8FMS - chains A and C of the 3 polymer chains in the assembly; structure by X-ray diffraction, 3.44 A resolution.

== Chain A ==
Protein: Troponin C, slow skeletal and cardiac muscles
Organism: Homo sapiens
Reference sequence: P63316 (TNNC1_HUMAN); residues 1-161 here = UniProt positions 1-161
Chain sequence (164 residues; each row starts with the number of its first residue; numbers below 1 keep their minus sign (Gln-2 is residue -2)):
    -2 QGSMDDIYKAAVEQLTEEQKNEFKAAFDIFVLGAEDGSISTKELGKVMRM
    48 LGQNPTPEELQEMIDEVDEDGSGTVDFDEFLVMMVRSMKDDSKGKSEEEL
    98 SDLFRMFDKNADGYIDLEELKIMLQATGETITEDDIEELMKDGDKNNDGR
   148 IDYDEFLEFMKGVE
Disordered / not traced: -2 to 0, 86-90
Differences from the reference sequence: expression tag (-2 to 0); conflict Ser35 (Cys in P63316), Ser84 (Cys in P63316), Glu115 (Asp in P63316)
Metal / ion sites: Ca2+ site 1: Asp65, Asp67, Thr71, Glu76; Ca2+ site 2: Asp105, Asn107, Asp109, Tyr111, Glu116; Ca2+ site 3: Asp141, Asn143, Asp145, Arg147, Glu152
UniProt features mapped onto this chain:
  - binding site (Ca(2+)): Asp65, Asp67, Ser69, Thr71, Glu76, Asp105, Asn107, Asp109, Tyr111, Glu116, Asp141, Asn143, Asp145, Arg147, Glu152
  - modified residue: Met1 (N-acetylmethionine), Ser98 (Phosphoserine)
  - natural variant: Ala8 (A8V: In CMH13), Leu29 (L29Q: In CMH13), Glu134 (E134D: In CMH13), Asp145 (D145E: In CMH13), Gly159 (G159D: In CMD1Z)

== Chain C ==
Protein: Troponin I, cardiac muscle
Organism: Homo sapiens
Reference sequence: P19429 (TNNI3_HUMAN); residue numbers follow UniProt; this construct covers 32-166
Chain sequence (135 residues; numbered 32 to 166; the number before each row is that of its first residue):
    32 EPHAKKKSKISASRKLQLKTLLLQIAKQELEREAEERRGEKGRALSTRAQ
    82 PLELAGLGFAELQDLARQLHARVDKVDEERYDIEAKVTKNITEIADLTQK
   132 IFDLRGKFKRPTLRRVRISADAMMQALLGARAKES
Disordered / not traced: 32-38, 86-87, 136-149, 160-166
Differences from the reference sequence: conflict Ala80 (Cys in P19429), Ala97 (Cys in P19429)
UniProt features mapped onto this chain:
  - region: Thr129 to Ile149 (Involved in binding TNC and actin)
  - modified residue: Ser42 (Phosphoserine), Ser44 (Phosphoserine), Thr51 (Phosphothreonine), Ser77 (Phosphoserine), Thr78 (Phosphothreonine), Thr129 (Phosphothreonine), Thr143 (Phosphothreonine), Ser150 (Phosphoserine), Ser166 (Phosphoserine)
  - natural variant: Lys36 (K36Q: In CMD1FF), Pro82 (P82S: Risk factor for CMH7), Ala116 (A116G: In CMD1FF), Arg141 (R141Q: In CMH7), Leu144 (L144Q: In RCM1), Arg145 (R145G: In CMH7; R145W: In RCM1), Ala157 (A157V: In CMH7), Arg162 (R162P: In CMH7; R162Q: In CMH7), Ser166 (S166F: In CMH7)

== Interface between chain A and chain C ==
Pairs across the interface - 58 pairs, chain A then chain C:
  Asp3(A) with Ala43(C); Lys46(C), salt bridge
  Ile4(A) with Leu47(C), hydrophobic
  Ala7(A) with Ala43(C); Ser44(C); Leu47(C), hydrophobic
  Glu10(A) with Ser42(C); Ala43(C); Ser44(C)
  Gln11(A) with Ser44(C)
  Glu19(A) with Met155(C); Leu159(C)
  Phe20(A) with Met155(C), hydrophobic
  Ala23(A) with Met155(C), hydrophobic; Leu158(C); Leu159(C), hydrophobic
  Ile26(A) with Leu158(C), hydrophobic; Leu159(C), hydrophobic
  Leu48(A) with Ala153(C); Met154(C), hydrophobic; Ala157(C), hydrophobic
  Met81(A) with Met154(C), hydrophobic
  Ser84(A) with Ala151(C)
  Asp99(A) with Leu61(C)
  Leu100(A) with Leu54(C), hydrophobic; Ala57(C); Lys58(C)
  Arg102(A) with Leu61(C); Glu64(C), salt bridge
  Met103(A) with Ala57(C); Glu60(C); Leu61(C), hydrophobic; Glu64(C)
  Phe104(A) with Leu53(C), hydrophobic
  Met120(A) with Leu53(C), hydrophobic; Ile56(C); Ala57(C), hydrophobic
  Leu121(A) with Leu53(C), hydrophobic
  Ala123(A) with Ile56(C), hydrophobic
  Thr124(A) with Leu52(C)
  Glu126(A) with Arg45(C)
  Thr127(A) with Arg45(C), hydrogen bond (backbone-side chain)
  Asp131(A) with Lys40(C)
  Asp132(A) with Ile41(C); Arg45(C), salt bridge; Leu49(C)
  Glu135(A) with Ser39(C); Lys40(C); Ile41(C)
  Leu136(A) with Lys46(C); Leu49(C), hydrophobic
  Asp139(A) with Lys46(C), salt bridge
  Phe156(A) with Lys50(C)
  Met157(A) with Leu54(C), hydrophobic
  Val160(A) with Lys50(C); Thr51(C); Leu54(C), hydrophobic
  Glu161(A) with Thr51(C)
Other interface residues (no listed pair), chain A (41 interface residues in all): Lys6, Ala22, Phe27, Met85, Lys92, Leu97, Leu117, Ile128, Phe153
Other interface residues (no listed pair), chain C (30 interface residues in all): Gln48, Ser150

== Overview ==
Chain A and chain C form an interface of 41 and 30 residues respectively, with 1 hydrogen bond and 4 salt
bridges. Among the polar pairs are Asp3(A)-Lys46(C), Arg102(A)-Glu64(C) and Asp132(A)-Arg45(C). Curated
annotation (UniProt) lists 15 Ca2+-binding residues on chain A.
Here chain A is Troponin C, slow skeletal and cardiac muscles and chain C is Troponin I, cardiac muscle, both
from Homo sapiens. Entry 8FMS (Complex structure of K210 deletion Troponin complex with neridronate) was
determined by X-ray diffraction.
